Entry 5I33 (X-ray diffraction, 2.20 A resolution); this record covers chains A and B.

[Chain A (and B)]
Name: Adenylosuccinate synthetase
Source organism: Cryptococcus neoformans var. grubii serotype A (strain H99 / ATCC 208821 / CBS 10515 / FGSC 9487)
Notes: EC 6.3.4.4; chain B of this document is another copy of the same molecule, construct and numbering; everything in this record applies to it too
UniProtKB: J9VI09 (J9VI09_CRYNH); numbering as in UniProt (aligned over 1-430)
Amino-acid sequence (441 residues; each row starts with the number of its first residue; numbers below 1 keep their minus sign (Arg-10 is residue -10)):
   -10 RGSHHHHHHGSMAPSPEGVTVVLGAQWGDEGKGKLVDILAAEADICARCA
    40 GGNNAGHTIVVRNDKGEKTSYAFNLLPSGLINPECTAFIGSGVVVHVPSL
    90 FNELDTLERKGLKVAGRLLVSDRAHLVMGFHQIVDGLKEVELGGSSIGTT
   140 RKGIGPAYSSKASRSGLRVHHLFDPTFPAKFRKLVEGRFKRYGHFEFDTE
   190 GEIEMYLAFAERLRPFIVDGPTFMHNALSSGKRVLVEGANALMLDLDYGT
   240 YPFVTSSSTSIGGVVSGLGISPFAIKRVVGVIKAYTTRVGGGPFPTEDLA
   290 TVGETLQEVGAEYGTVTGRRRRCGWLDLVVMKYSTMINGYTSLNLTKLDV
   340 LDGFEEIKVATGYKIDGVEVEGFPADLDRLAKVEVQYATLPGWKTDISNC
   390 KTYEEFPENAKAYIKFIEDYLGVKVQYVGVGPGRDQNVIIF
Disordered / not traced: -10 to 4, 52-55, 123-140, 172-191 (chain B: -10 to 4, 52-57, 123-140, 174-193, 304-306)
Differences from the reference sequence: expression tag (-10 to 0)

[How chain A and chain B interact]
Contacting residue pairs (111; chain A residue first):
  Ser80(A) - Asp236(B)
  Ser80(A) - Tyr237(B)
  Asp111(A) - Ala364(B)
  Arg112(A) - Asp236(B)
  Arg112(A) - Tyr322(B)  hydrogen bond
  Arg112(A) - Phe362(B)  hydrogen bond (side chain-backbone)
  Arg112(A) - Pro363(B)
  Arg112(A) - Ala364(B)
  His114(A) - Tyr240(B)
  Tyr147(A) - Ala151(B)
  Ser148(A) - Ser148(B)  hydrogen bond
  Ser148(A) - Ala151(B)
  Ser148(A) - Ser152(B)
  Lys150(A) - Leu235(B)
  Lys150(A) - Asp236(B)  salt bridge
  Ala151(A) - Tyr147(B)
  Ala151(A) - Ser148(B)
  Ala151(A) - Ser245(B)
  Ser152(A) - Ser148(B)
  Arg153(A) - Leu235(B)
  Arg153(A) - Tyr240(B)  hydrogen bond (backbone-side chain)
  Arg153(A) - Pro241(B)
  Arg153(A) - Val243(B)  hydrogen bond (side chain-backbone)
  Arg153(A) - Thr244(B)
  Arg153(A) - Ser245(B)
  Ser154(A) - Tyr240(B)
  Gly155(A) - Tyr240(B)  hydrogen bond (backbone-side chain)
  Arg157(A) - Asp236(B)  hydrogen bond (side chain-backbone)
  Arg157(A) - Tyr240(B)
  Arg157(A) - Ala364(B)
  His159(A) - Ala364(B)
  Asp208(A) - Phe362(B)
  Pro210(A) - Tyr237(B)  hydrophobic
  Pro210(A) - Tyr322(B)  hydrophobic
  Pro210(A) - Met325(B)
  Pro210(A) - Ile326(B)  hydrophobic
  Thr211(A) - Glu360(B)
  Thr211(A) - Gly361(B)
  His214(A) - Met325(B)
  Asn215(A) - Glu360(B)  hydrogen bond
  Leu235(A) - Lys150(B)
  Leu235(A) - Arg153(B)
  Asp236(A) - Ser80(B)
  Asp236(A) - Arg112(B)
  Asp236(A) - Lys150(B)  salt bridge
  Asp236(A) - Arg157(B)  hydrogen bond (backbone-side chain)
  Tyr237(A) - Ser80(B)
  Tyr237(A) - Arg112(B)
  Tyr237(A) - Pro210(B)  hydrophobic
  Tyr237(A) - Ser255(B)  hydrogen bond (side chain-backbone)
  Tyr237(A) - Gly256(B)  hydrogen bond (side chain-backbone)
  Tyr237(A) - Leu257(B)
  Tyr237(A) - Gly258(B)  hydrogen bond (side chain-backbone)
  Tyr240(A) - His114(B)
  Tyr240(A) - Arg153(B)
  Tyr240(A) - Ser154(B)
  Tyr240(A) - Gly155(B)  hydrogen bond (side chain-backbone)
  Tyr240(A) - Arg157(B)
  Pro241(A) - Arg153(B)
  Val243(A) - Arg153(B)  hydrogen bond (backbone-side chain)
  Thr244(A) - Arg153(B)
  Ser245(A) - Ala151(B)
  Ser245(A) - Arg153(B)
  Ile250(A) - Ile259(B)
  Ile250(A) - Pro261(B)
  Gly251(A) - Gly251(B)
  Gly251(A) - Val254(B)
  Gly251(A) - Ser255(B)
  Gly252(A) - Ser255(B)
  Val254(A) - Ile250(B)  hydrophobic
  Val254(A) - Gly251(B)
  Ser255(A) - Tyr237(B)  hydrogen bond (backbone-side chain)
  Ser255(A) - Gly251(B)
  Ser255(A) - Gly252(B)
  Gly256(A) - Tyr237(B)  hydrogen bond (backbone-side chain)
  Leu257(A) - Tyr237(B)
  Gly258(A) - Tyr237(B)  hydrogen bond (backbone-side chain)
  Gly258(A) - Met325(B)
  Gly258(A) - Ile326(B)
  Ile259(A) - Ile250(B)
  Ile259(A) - Ile326(B)
  Pro261(A) - Ile250(B)
  Pro261(A) - Pro261(B)
  Phe262(A) - Ile264(B)
  Phe262(A) - Lys265(B)
  Phe262(A) - Gly328(B)
  Phe262(A) - Thr330(B)
  Ile264(A) - Phe262(B)
  Lys265(A) - Phe262(B)
  Tyr322(A) - Arg112(B)  hydrogen bond
  Tyr322(A) - Pro210(B)  hydrophobic
  Met325(A) - Pro210(B)
  Met325(A) - His214(B)
  Met325(A) - Gly258(B)
  Ile326(A) - Pro210(B)  hydrophobic
  Ile326(A) - Gly258(B)
  Ile326(A) - Ile259(B)
  Ile326(A) - Ser260(B)
  Gly328(A) - Phe262(B)
  Thr330(A) - Phe262(B)
  Glu360(A) - Thr211(B)
  Glu360(A) - Asn215(B)
  Gly361(A) - Thr211(B)
  Phe362(A) - Arg112(B)  hydrogen bond (backbone-side chain)
  Phe362(A) - Asp208(B)
  Pro363(A) - Arg112(B)
  Ala364(A) - Asp111(B)
  Ala364(A) - Arg112(B)
  Ala364(A) - Arg157(B)
  Ala364(A) - His159(B)
  Asp367(A) - Asp163(B)
Other interface residues (no listed pair), chain A (59 interface residues in all): Gly81, Gly144, Ser149, His160, Asp163, Ser247, Ser260, Asp365
Other interface residues (no listed pair), chain B (61 interface residues in all): Gly81, Gly144, Ser149, Leu156, His160, Ser247, Val267, Asp365, Asp367

[Summary]
59 residues of chain A face 61 of chain B across their interface, with 19 hydrogen bonds and 2 salt bridges.
Polar pairs include Lys150(A)-Asp236(B), Arg112(A)-Tyr322(B) and Arg112(A)-Phe362(B).
Chain A and chain B are both Adenylosuccinate synthetase (Cryptococcus neoformans var. grubii serotype A
(strain H99 / ATCC 208821 / CBS 10515 / FGSC 9487)); the structure, Unligated adenylosuccinate synthetase from
Cryptococcus neoformans, was determined by X-ray diffraction (same publication as 5I34).
